8OTS - chains C and I of the 13 polymer chains in the assembly; structure by electron microscopy, 3.30 A resolution.

# Chain C
Molecule: Histone H2A type 1-B/E
From: Homo sapiens
UniProt: P04908 (H2A1B_HUMAN); residues 0-129 here correspond to UniProt positions 1-130 (UniProt number = residue number + 1)
Amino-acid sequence (133 residues; row label = number of the first residue in the row; numbers below 1 keep their minus sign (Gly-3 is residue -3)):
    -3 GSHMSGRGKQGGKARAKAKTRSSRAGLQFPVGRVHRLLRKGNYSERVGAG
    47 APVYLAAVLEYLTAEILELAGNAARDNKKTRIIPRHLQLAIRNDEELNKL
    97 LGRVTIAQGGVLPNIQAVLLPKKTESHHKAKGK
Unresolved in the structure: -3 to 7, 117-129
Construct notes: expression tag (-3 to -1)
Covalent attachments: pentanedial (PTD) linked to Lys36
Swiss-Prot annotation at these positions:
  - modified residue: Ser1 (N-acetylserine), Arg3 (Citrulline), Lys5 (N6-(2-hydroxyisobutyryl)lysine), Lys9 (N6-(2-hydroxyisobutyryl)lysine), Lys13 (N6-(beta-hydroxybutyryl)lysine), Lys36 (N6-(2-hydroxyisobutyryl)lysine), Lys74 (N6-(2-hydroxyisobutyryl)lysine), Lys75 (N6-(2-hydroxyisobutyryl)lysine), Lys95 (N6-(2-hydroxyisobutyryl)lysine), Gln104 (N5-methylglutamine), Lys118 (N6-(2-hydroxyisobutyryl)lysine), Lys119 (N6-crotonyllysine), Thr120 (Phosphothreonine), Lys125 (N6-crotonyllysine)
  - cross-link (Glycyl lysine isopeptide (Lys-Gly)): Lys13 (interchain with G-Cter in ubiquitin), Lys15 (interchain with G-Cter in ubiquitin), Lys119 (interchain with G-Cter in ubiquitin)

# Chain I
Molecule: 127-nt DNA strand
Sequence (127 nucleotides; row label = number of the first residue in the row):
     8 CTTTGTTATGCAAATCGGGGTGGGGCGTCGTAGACAGCTCTAGCACCGCT
    58 TAAACGCACGTACGCGCTGTCCCCCGCGTTTTAACCGCCAAGGGGATTAC
   108 TCCCTAGTCTCCAGGCACGTGTCAGAT

# Chain C / chain I interface
Contacting residue pairs (8; chain C residue first):
  Lys15(C) - DG32(I)  phosphate contact
  Thr16(C) - DG31(I)  phosphate contact
  Arg17(C) - DG31(I)  hydrogen bond to the phosphate
  Gly28(C) - DG30(I)  phosphate contact
  Gly28(C) - DG31(I)  phosphate contact
  Arg32(C) - DG30(I)  phosphate contact
  Arg77(C) - DA20(I)  hydrogen bond to the phosphate
  Arg77(C) - DA21(I)  salt bridge to the phosphate
Also at the interface, not in a pair above, chain C (10 interface residues in all): Ser18, Arg20, Arg29, Arg42
Also at the interface, not in a pair above, chain I (6 interface residues in all): DA39

# In short
10 residues of chain C and 6 residues of chain I are in contact; the contacts include 2 hydrogen bonds and 1
salt bridge. Polar pairs include Arg17(C)-DG31(I), Arg77(C)-DA20(I) and Arg77(C)-DA21(I). Pentanedial is
covalently linked to Lys36(C).
Here chain C is Histone H2A type 1-B/E (Homo sapiens) and chain I is a 127-nt DNA strand. Entry 8OTS (OCT4 and
MYC-MAX co-bound to a nucleosome) was determined by electron microscopy, deposited together with 8OSJ, 8OSK,
8OSL and 8OTT.
